Entry 7ICH (X-ray diffraction, 2.90 A resolution); this record covers chains T and A of the 3 polymer chains in the assembly.

# Chain T
Molecule: 7-nt DNA strand
Sequence (7 nucleotides; each row starts with the number of its first residue):
     2 CATCTGT

# Chain A
Name: Protein (DNA polymerase beta (e.c.2.7.7.7))
Source organism: Homo sapiens
Reference sequence: P06746 (DPOB_HUMAN); residues 2-335 here correspond to UniProt positions 1-334 (UniProt number = residue number - 1)
Amino-acid sequence (335 residues; row label = number of the first residue in the row):
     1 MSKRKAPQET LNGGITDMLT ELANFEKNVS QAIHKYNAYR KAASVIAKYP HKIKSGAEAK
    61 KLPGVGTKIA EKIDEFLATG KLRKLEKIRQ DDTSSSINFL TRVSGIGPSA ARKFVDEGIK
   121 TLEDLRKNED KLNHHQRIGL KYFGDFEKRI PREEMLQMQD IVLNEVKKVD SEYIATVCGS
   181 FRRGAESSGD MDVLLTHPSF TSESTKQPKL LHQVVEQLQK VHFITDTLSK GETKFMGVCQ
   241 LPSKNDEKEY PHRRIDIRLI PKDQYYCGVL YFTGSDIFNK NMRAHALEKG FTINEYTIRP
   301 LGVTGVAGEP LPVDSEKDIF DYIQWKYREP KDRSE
Unresolved in the structure: 1-8
Curated features (UniProtKB/Swiss-Prot):
  - binding site (K(+)): Lys61
  - binding site (Na(+)): Lys61

# How chain T and chain A interact
Pairs across the interface (10):
  DA3(T) with Thr233(A), phosphate contact; Lys234(A), phosphate contact
  DT4(T) with Ser229(A), phosphate contact; Lys230(A), phosphate contact; Gly231(A), phosphate contact; Glu232(A), hydrogen bond to the phosphate; Thr233(A), hydrogen bond to the phosphate; Lys234(A), hydrogen bond to the phosphate
  DC5(T) with Ser229(A), sugar contact; Lys230(A), hydrogen bond to the phosphate
Other interface residues (no listed pair), chain T (5 interface residues in all): DC2, DT6
Other interface residues (no listed pair), chain A (9 interface residues in all): Asn133, His134, Tyr296

# Overview
Chain T and chain A form an interface of 5 and 9 residues respectively, with 4 hydrogen bonds. Among the polar
pairs are DT4(T)-Glu232(A), DT4(T)-Thr233(A) and DT4(T)-Lys234(A). Curated annotation (UniProt) lists
K+-binding residue Lys61(A) and Na+-binding residue Lys61(A) on chain A.
Here chain T is a 7-nt DNA strand and chain A is Protein (DNA polymerase beta (e.c.2.7.7.7)) (Homo sapiens).
Entry 7ICH (DNA polymerase beta (e.c.2.7.7.7)/DNA complex, soaked in the presence of COCL2) was determined by
X-ray diffraction together with 1ZQT, 7ICE, 7ICF, 7ICG, 7ICI, 7ICJ and 39 further entries from the same study.
